Entry 3S7X (X-ray diffraction, 2.90 A resolution); this record covers chains D and E of the 5 polymer chains in the assembly.

# Chain D (and E)
Name: Major capsid protein VP1
Source organism: WU Polyomavirus
Notes: chain E of this document is another copy of the same molecule, construct and numbering; everything in this record applies to it too
UniProtKB: A5HBD5 (VP1_POVWU); residues 34-296 here = UniProt positions 34-296
Chain sequence (267 residues; row label = number of the first residue in the row):
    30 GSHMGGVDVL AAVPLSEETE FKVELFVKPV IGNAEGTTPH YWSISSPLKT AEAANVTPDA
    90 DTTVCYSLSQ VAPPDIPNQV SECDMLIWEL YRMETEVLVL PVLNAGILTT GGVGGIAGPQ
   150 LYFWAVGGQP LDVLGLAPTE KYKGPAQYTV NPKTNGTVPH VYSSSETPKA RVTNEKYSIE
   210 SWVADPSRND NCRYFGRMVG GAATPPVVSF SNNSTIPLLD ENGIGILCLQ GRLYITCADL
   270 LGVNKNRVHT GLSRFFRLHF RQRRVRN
Disordered / not traced: 30-34, 108-109 (chain E: 30-36, 107-110, 295-296)
Differences from the reference sequence: expression tag (30-33); engineered mutation Lys198 (Arg in A5HBD5)
Disulfides: Cys112 forms a disulfide with the same residue of a neighbouring copy of this chain
Metal / ion sites: Na+ near Ser240 (its only coordinating residue here)

# Chain D / chain E interface
Pairs across the interface - 91 pairs, chain D then chain E:
  Glu53(D) - Ser216(E)
  Phe55(D) - Leu163(E)  hydrophobic
  Phe55(D) - Tyr191(E)
  Phe55(D) - Asp214(E)
  Phe55(D) - Pro215(E)  hydrophobic
  Phe55(D) - Ser216(E)
  Lys57(D) - Val190(E)
  Lys57(D) - Tyr191(E)
  Pro58(D) - Val190(E)
  Tyr70(D) - Val190(E)
  Trp71(D) - His189(E)
  Trp71(D) - Val190(E)
  Ser72(D) - Pro167(E)
  Ser72(D) - His189(E)  hydrogen bond (side chain-backbone)
  Ser72(D) - Val190(E)
  Ile73(D) - Thr168(E)
  Ile73(D) - His189(E)
  Arg121(D) - Glu250(E)  salt bridge
  Leu127(D) - Val212(E)  hydrophobic
  Leu127(D) - Ala213(E)
  Leu127(D) - Pro215(E)
  Val128(D) - Val212(E)
  Val128(D) - Met227(E)  hydrophobic
  Leu129(D) - Leu165(E)
  Leu129(D) - Ile208(E)
  Leu129(D) - Glu209(E)
  Leu129(D) - Ser210(E)
  Leu129(D) - Trp211(E)
  Leu129(D) - Val212(E)  hydrophobic
  Leu129(D) - Met227(E)
  Pro130(D) - Leu150(E)  hydrophobic
  Pro130(D) - Ile208(E)
  Val131(D) - Pro148(E)
  Leu132(D) - Glu209(E)
  Leu132(D) - Val272(E)  hydrophobic
  Leu132(D) - Val277(E)  hydrophobic
  Asn133(D) - Ala83(E)
  Asn133(D) - Asn84(E)  hydrogen bond (backbone-side chain)
  Asn133(D) - Pro87(E)
  Asn133(D) - Thr91(E)  hydrogen bond (side chain-backbone)
  Asn133(D) - Glu209(E)  hydrogen bond
  Ala134(D) - Asn84(E)
  Ala134(D) - Pro167(E)  hydrophobic
  Ile136(D) - Leu77(E)  hydrophobic
  Ile136(D) - Lys78(E)
  Ile136(D) - Ala80(E)
  Ile136(D) - Ala83(E)  hydrophobic
  Ile136(D) - Asn84(E)  hydrogen bond (backbone-side chain)
  Leu137(D) - Ala80(E)
  Thr138(D) - Ala80(E)
  Val142(D) - Leu77(E)  hydrophobic
  Val142(D) - Gly230(E)
  Val142(D) - Val272(E)  hydrophobic
  Gly143(D) - Gly230(E)
  Gly144(D) - Gly230(E)  hydrogen bond (backbone-backbone)
  Ile145(D) - Gly229(E)
  Ile145(D) - Gly230(E)  hydrogen bond (backbone-backbone)
  Ala146(D) - Ala231(E)  hydrophobic
  Ala232(D) - Ala231(E)
  Pro234(D) - Gly229(E)
  Pro234(D) - Gly230(E)
  Pro234(D) - Thr233(E)
  Pro235(D) - Met227(E)
  Pro235(D) - Val228(E)
  Pro235(D) - Gly229(E)  hydrogen bond (backbone-backbone)
  Val236(D) - Met227(E)
  Val237(D) - Arg226(E)
  Val237(D) - Met227(E)  hydrogen bond (backbone-backbone)
  Ser238(D) - Gly225(E)
  Ser238(D) - Arg226(E)
  Phe239(D) - Phe152(E)  hydrophobic
  Phe239(D) - Phe224(E)
  Phe239(D) - Gly225(E)  hydrogen bond (backbone-backbone)
  Ser240(D) - Tyr223(E)
  Ser240(D) - Phe224(E)
  Asn241(D) - Asn218(E)
  Asn241(D) - Cys221(E)  hydrogen bond (side chain-backbone)
  Asn241(D) - Arg222(E)
  Asn241(D) - Tyr223(E)  hydrogen bond (backbone-backbone)
  Lys274(D) - Ala80(E)
  Lys274(D) - Asn84(E)  hydrogen bond
  Arg276(D) - Thr168(E)
  Arg276(D) - Glu169(E)  salt bridge
  His278(D) - Pro167(E)  hydrogen bond (side chain-backbone)
  Leu281(D) - Leu165(E)  hydrophobic
  Leu281(D) - His189(E)
  Leu281(D) - Val190(E)
  Ser282(D) - Tyr191(E)  hydrogen bond (side chain-backbone)
  Phe284(D) - Pro215(E)
  Phe284(D) - Ser216(E)
  Arg286(D) - Pro215(E)
Interface residues without a listed pair, chain D (45 interface residues in all): Glu125, Gly135, Asn242, Leu270
Interface residues without a listed pair, chain E (48 interface residues in all): Thr79, Thr92, Gln149, Tyr171, Leu269

# Summary
45 residues of chain D face 48 of chain E across their interface; the contacts include 15 hydrogen bonds and 2
salt bridges. Polar contacts include Arg121(D)-Glu250(E), Arg276(D)-Glu169(E) and Ser72(D)-His189(E).
Chain D and chain E are both Major capsid protein VP1 (WU Polyomavirus); the structure, Unassembled Washington
University Polyomavirus VP1 Pentamer R198K Mutant, was determined by X-ray diffraction, deposited together
with 3S7V.
